Entry 7KHE (electron microscopy, 3.58 A resolution); this record covers chains D and M of the 9 polymer chains in the assembly.

Chain D:
Protein: DNA-directed RNA polymerase subunit beta'
Source organism: Escherichia coli (strain K12)
Notes: EC 2.7.7.6
UniProt: P0A8T7 (RPOC_ECOLI); residue numbers follow UniProt; this construct covers 1-1407
Sequence (1407 residues; numbered 1 to 1407; the number before each row is that of its first residue):
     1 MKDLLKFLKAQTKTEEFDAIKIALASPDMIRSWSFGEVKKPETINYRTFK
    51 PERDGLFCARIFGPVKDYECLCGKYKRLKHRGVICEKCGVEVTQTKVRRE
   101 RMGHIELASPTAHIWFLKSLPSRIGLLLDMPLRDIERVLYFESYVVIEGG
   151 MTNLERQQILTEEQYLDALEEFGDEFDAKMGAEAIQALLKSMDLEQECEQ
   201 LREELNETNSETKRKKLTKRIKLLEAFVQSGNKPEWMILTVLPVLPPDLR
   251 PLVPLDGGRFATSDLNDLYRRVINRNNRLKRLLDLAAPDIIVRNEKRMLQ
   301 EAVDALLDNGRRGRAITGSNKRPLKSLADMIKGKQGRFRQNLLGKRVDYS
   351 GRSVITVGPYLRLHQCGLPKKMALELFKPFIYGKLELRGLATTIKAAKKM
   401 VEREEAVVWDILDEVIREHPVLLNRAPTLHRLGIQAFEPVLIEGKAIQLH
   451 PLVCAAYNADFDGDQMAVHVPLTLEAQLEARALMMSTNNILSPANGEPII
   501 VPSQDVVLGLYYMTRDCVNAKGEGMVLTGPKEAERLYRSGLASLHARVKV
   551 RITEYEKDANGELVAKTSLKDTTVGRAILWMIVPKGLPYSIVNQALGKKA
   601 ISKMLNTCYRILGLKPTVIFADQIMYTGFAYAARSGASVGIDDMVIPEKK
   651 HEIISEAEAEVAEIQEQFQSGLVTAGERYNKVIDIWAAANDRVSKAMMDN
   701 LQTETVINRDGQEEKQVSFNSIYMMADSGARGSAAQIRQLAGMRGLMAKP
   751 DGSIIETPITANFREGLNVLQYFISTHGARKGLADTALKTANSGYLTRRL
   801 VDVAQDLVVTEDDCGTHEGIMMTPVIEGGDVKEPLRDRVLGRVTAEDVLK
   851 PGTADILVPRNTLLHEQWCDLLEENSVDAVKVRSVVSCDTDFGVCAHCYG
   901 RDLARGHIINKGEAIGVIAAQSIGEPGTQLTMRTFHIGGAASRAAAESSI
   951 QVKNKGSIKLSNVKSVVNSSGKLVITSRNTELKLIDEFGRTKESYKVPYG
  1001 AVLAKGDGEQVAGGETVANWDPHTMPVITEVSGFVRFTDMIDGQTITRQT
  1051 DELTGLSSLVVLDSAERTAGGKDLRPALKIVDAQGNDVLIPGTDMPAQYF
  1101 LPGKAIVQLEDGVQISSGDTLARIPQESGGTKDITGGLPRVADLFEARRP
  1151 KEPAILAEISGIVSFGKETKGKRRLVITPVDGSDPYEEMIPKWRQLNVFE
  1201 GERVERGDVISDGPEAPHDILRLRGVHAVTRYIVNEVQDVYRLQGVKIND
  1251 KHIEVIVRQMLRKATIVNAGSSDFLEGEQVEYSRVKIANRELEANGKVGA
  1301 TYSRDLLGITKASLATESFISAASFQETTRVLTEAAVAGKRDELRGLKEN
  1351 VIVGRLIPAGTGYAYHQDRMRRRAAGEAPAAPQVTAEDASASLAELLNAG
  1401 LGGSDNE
Unresolved in the structure: 1-13, 1377-1407
Swiss-Prot annotation at these positions:
  - binding site (Zn(2+)): Cys70, Cys72, Cys85, Cys88, Cys814, Cys888, Cys895, Cys898
  - binding site (Mg(2+)): Asp460, Asp462, Asp464
  - modified residue: Lys983 (N6-acetyllysine)
  - mutagenesis: Gln504 (Q504P: Resistant to antibiotics salinamide A and B), Asn690 (N690D: Resistant to antibiotics salinamide A and B), Met697 (M697V: Resistant to antibiotics salinamide A and B), Ala735 (A735T: Resistant to antibiotics salinamide A and B), Arg738 (R738C/H/P/S: Resistant to antibiotics salinamide A and B), Ala748 (A748E: Resistant to antibiotics salinamide A and B), Pro758 (P758S/T: Resistant to antibiotics salinamide A and B), Phe763 (F763C: Resistant to antibiotics salinamide A and B), Ser775 (S775A: Resistant to antibiotics salinamide A and B), Ala779 (A779T/V: Resistant to antibiotics salinamide A and B), Arg780 (R780C: Resistant to antibiotics salinamide A and B), Gly782 (G782A/C: Resistant to antibiotics salinamide A and B), 1 further mutagenesis entry in UniProt
Ion coordination: Zn2+ site 1: Cys70, Cys72, Cys85, Cys88; Mg2+: Asp462, Asp464; Zn2+ site 2: Cys814, Cys888, Cys895, Cys898
Ligand contacts:
  - chapso (1N7): Leu255, Asp256, Gly257, Gly258, Arg259
  - guanosine-5',3'-tetraphosphate (G4P): Arg362, Leu363, His364, Arg417, Lys615, Val618, Ile619, Asp622, Gln623
Reported in the primary citation:
  - mutagenesis - D256A: decreased binding to RNA polymerase-binding transcription factor DksA (chain M)
  - mutagenesis - D256A: increased binding to rrnBP1 promoter

Chain M:
Protein: RNA polymerase-binding transcription factor DksA
Source organism: Escherichia coli (strain K12)
UniProt: P0ABS1 (DKSA_ECOLI); residue numbers follow UniProt; this construct covers 1-151
Sequence (151 residues; row label = number of the first residue in the row):
     1 MQEGQNRKTSSLSILAIAGVEPYQEKPGEEYMNEAQLAHFRRILEAWRNQ
    51 LRDEVDRTVTHMQDEAANFPDPVDRAAQEEEFSLELRNRDRERKLIKKIE
   101 KTLKKVEDEDFGYCESCGVEIGIRRLEARPTADLCIDCKTLAEIREKQMA
   151 G
Unresolved in the structure: 1-9
Swiss-Prot annotation at these positions:
  - zinc finger: Cys114 to Cys138 (dksA C4-type)
  - binding site (Zn(2+)): Cys114, Cys117, Cys135, Cys138
  - mutagenesis: Asp71 (D71N: Does not increase ppGpp-dependent inhibition of transcription, but retains its ability to bind to RNAP; when associated with N-74. Increased transcription of its own RNA ...), Asp74 (D74N: Does not increase ppGpp-dependent inhibition of transcription, but retains its ability to bind to RNAP; when associated with N-71. Increased transcription of its own RNA ...)
Ion coordination: Zn2+: Cys114, Cys117, Cys135, Cys138
Ligand contacts: guanosine-5',3'-tetraphosphate (G4P): Trp47, Arg87, Arg91, Glu92, Lys94, Leu95, Lys98, Arg129, Lys139
Reported in the primary citation:
  - mutagenesis - D137A: decreased binding to rrnBP1 inhibition by DksA

How chain D and chain M interact:
Contacting residue pairs (58; chain D residue first):
  Asn458(D) - Asn68(M)
  Asn458(D) - Phe69(M)
  Asn458(D) - Pro70(M)
  Asp460(D) - Pro70(M)
  Asp462(D) - Asp71(M)
  Glu660(D) - Ser10(M)  hydrogen bond
  Glu660(D) - Leu12(M)
  Glu660(D) - Ser13(M)
  Gln667(D) - Ala128(M)
  Gly671(D) - Ile136(M)
  Leu672(D) - Arg124(M)
  Leu672(D) - Arg125(M)  hydrogen bond (backbone-side chain)
  Thr674(D) - Thr140(M)
  Glu677(D) - Arg125(M)  salt bridge
  Glu677(D) - Arg129(M)
  Glu677(D) - Lys139(M)
  Lys681(D) - Ile14(M)
  Lys681(D) - Ala128(M)  hydrogen bond (side chain-backbone)
  Asp684(D) - Arg91(M)  salt bridge
  Ile685(D) - Leu12(M)
  Arg692(D) - Ser11(M)
  Arg692(D) - Leu12(M)
  Ser733(D) - Glu65(M)
  Leu746(D) - Leu84(M)
  Met747(D) - Glu80(M)
  Met747(D) - Leu84(M)  hydrophobic
  Gly752(D) - Arg87(M)  hydrogen bond (backbone-side chain)
  Ile754(D) - Asn88(M)
  Gly778(D) - Glu80(M)
  Ala779(D) - Glu80(M)
  Gly782(D) - Ala76(M)
  Gly782(D) - Glu79(M)
  Leu783(D) - Ala76(M)  hydrophobic
  Lys789(D) - Arg75(M)
  Thr928(D) - Arg75(M)  hydrogen bond (backbone-side chain)
  Gln929(D) - Ala67(M)
  Gln929(D) - Asn68(M)
  Gln929(D) - Arg75(M)  hydrogen bond (backbone-side chain)
  Phe935(D) - Leu86(M)  hydrophobic
  His936(D) - Arg93(M)  hydrogen bond (backbone-side chain)
  Ile937(D) - Leu86(M)  hydrophobic
  Ile937(D) - Arg93(M)
  Gly938(D) - Arg93(M)
  Gly939(D) - Arg52(M)
  Gly939(D) - Val55(M)
  Ala940(D) - Arg52(M)
  Ala941(D) - Arg52(M)
  Ala941(D) - Asp56(M)
  Arg943(D) - Arg52(M)
  Glu1127(D) - Glu100(M)
  Glu1127(D) - Lys104(M)
  Thr1131(D) - Arg52(M)
  Arg1242(D) - Gln63(M)  hydrogen bond (backbone-side chain)
  Leu1243(D) - Val59(M)  hydrophobic
  Gln1244(D) - Met62(M)
  Gln1244(D) - Gln63(M)
  Gln1244(D) - Ala66(M)
  Gly1245(D) - Gln63(M)
Interface residues without a listed pair, chain D (53 interface residues in all): Ala459, Ala657, Asn680, Ile683, Ala688, Arg731, Ala735, Arg738, Gln739, Ala748, Thr786, Leu930, Glu947, His1023
Interface residues without a listed pair, chain M (46 interface residues in all): Arg48, His61, Pro72, Val73, Asp74, Glu81, Arg89, Asp90, Glu143

In short:
53 residues of chain D and 46 residues of chain M are in contact, with 8 hydrogen bonds and 2 salt bridges.
Among the polar pairs are Glu677(D)-Arg125(M), Asp684(D)-Arg91(M) and Glu660(D)-Ser10(M). The paper reports
that D256A of chain D reduces binding to RNA polymerase-binding transcription factor DksA (chain M); D256A of
chain D increases binding to rrnBP1 promoter.
Chain D is DNA-directed RNA polymerase subunit beta' and chain M is RNA polymerase-binding transcription
factor DksA, both from Escherichia coli (strain K12); the structure, Escherichia coli RNA polymerase and
rrnBP1 promoter pre-open complex with DksA/ppGpp, was determined by electron microscopy together with 7KHB,
7KHC and 7KHI from the same study.
